PDB entry 4MIM | X-ray diffraction, 2.65 A resolution | chains C and D of the 4 polymer chains in the assembly

== Chain C (and D) ==
Protein: Pyruvate carboxylase
Organism: Rhizobium etli
Notes: EC 6.4.1.1; fragment: carboxyl transferase domain; chain D of this document is another copy of the same molecule, construct and numbering; everything in this record applies to it too
Reference sequence: Q2K340 (Q2K340_RHIEC); residues 465-1067 here = UniProt positions 465-1067
Amino-acid sequence (632 residues; each row starts with the number of its first residue):
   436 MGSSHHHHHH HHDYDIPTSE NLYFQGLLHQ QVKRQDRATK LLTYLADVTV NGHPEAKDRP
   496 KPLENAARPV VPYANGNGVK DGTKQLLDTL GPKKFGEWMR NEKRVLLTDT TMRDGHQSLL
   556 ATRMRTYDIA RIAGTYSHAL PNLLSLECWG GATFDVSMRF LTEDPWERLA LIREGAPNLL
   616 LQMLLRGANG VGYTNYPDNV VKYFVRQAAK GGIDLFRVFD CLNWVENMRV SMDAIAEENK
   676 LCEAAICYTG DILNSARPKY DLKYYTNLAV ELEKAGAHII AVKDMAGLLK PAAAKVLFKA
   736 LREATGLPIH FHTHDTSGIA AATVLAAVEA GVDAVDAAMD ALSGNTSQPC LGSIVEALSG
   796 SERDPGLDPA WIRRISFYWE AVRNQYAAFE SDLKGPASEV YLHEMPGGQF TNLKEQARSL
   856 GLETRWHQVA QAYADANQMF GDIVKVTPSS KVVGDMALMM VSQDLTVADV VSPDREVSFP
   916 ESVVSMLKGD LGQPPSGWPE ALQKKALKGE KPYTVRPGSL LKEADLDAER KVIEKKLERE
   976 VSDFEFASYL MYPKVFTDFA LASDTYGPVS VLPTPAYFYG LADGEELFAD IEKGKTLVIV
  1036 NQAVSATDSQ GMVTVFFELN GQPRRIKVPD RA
Unresolved in the structure: 436-470 (chain D: 436-470, 501-502, 509, 906, 944)
Sequence notes: expression tag (436-464)
Modified residues: Lys-718 (lysine nz-carboxylic acid; KCX)
Metal / ion sites: Mg2+: Met-534, Arg-535, Glu-537, Asp-768; Zn2+: Asp-549, Lys-718, His-747, His-749
Ligand contacts: Bromopyruvate (BPV): Arg-548, Asp-549, Gln-552, Gly-586, Ala-587, Leu-619, Arg-621, Phe-654, Lys-718, Val-881, Thr-882
Reported in the primary citation:
  - binding site for Bromopyruvate: Arg-621, Thr-882
  - post-translational modification sites: Lys-718
  - catalytic residues: Thr-882 (citing earlier work)
  - catalytic residues: Arg-548, Gln-552, Arg-621 (proposed by the authors, not directly observed)

== How chain C and chain D interact ==
Contacting residue pairs (53; chain C residue first):
  Lys-725(C) / Glu-791(D)  hydrogen bond (side chain-backbone)
  Lys-725(C) / Ala-792(D)
  Pro-726(C) / Leu-760(D)  hydrophobic
  Ser-752(C) / Cys-785(D)
  Ser-752(C) / Ser-788(D)  hydrogen bond (backbone-side chain)
  Gly-753(C) / Ala-756(D)
  Ile-754(C) / Ala-756(D)  hydrophobic
  Ile-754(C) / Ser-788(D)
  Ile-754(C) / Ala-792(D)  hydrophobic
  Ala-756(C) / Gly-753(D)
  Ala-756(C) / Ile-754(D)  hydrophobic
  Ala-757(C) / Ala-757(D)  hydrophobic
  Leu-760(C) / Pro-726(D)  hydrophobic
  Asp-775(C) / Pro-831(D)
  Asp-775(C) / Ala-832(D)
  Asp-775(C) / Ser-833(D)  hydrogen bond
  Ser-778(C) / Pro-831(D)
  Gly-779(C) / Pro-831(D)
  Cys-785(C) / Ser-752(D)
  Cys-785(C) / Pro-831(D)  hydrophobic
  Gly-787(C) / Ser-833(D)
  Ser-788(C) / Ser-752(D)  hydrogen bond (side chain-backbone)
  Ser-788(C) / Ile-754(D)
  Ser-788(C) / Ser-833(D)
  Glu-791(C) / Lys-725(D)
  Glu-791(C) / Tyr-836(D)
  Arg-808(C) / Ser-833(D)
  Arg-808(C) / Leu-837(D)
  Phe-812(C) / Glu-834(D)
  Phe-812(C) / His-862(D)
  Glu-815(C) / His-862(D)  salt bridge
  Arg-818(C) / Lys-829(D)
  Asn-819(C) / Lys-829(D)  hydrogen bond
  Glu-825(C) / Lys-829(D)
  Lys-829(C) / Arg-818(D)
  Lys-829(C) / Asn-819(D)
  Lys-829(C) / Glu-825(D)
  Pro-831(C) / Asp-775(D)
  Pro-831(C) / Ser-778(D)
  Pro-831(C) / Gly-779(D)
  Pro-831(C) / Cys-785(D)  hydrophobic
  Ala-832(C) / Asp-775(D)
  Ser-833(C) / Asp-775(D)  hydrogen bond
  Ser-833(C) / Gly-787(D)
  Ser-833(C) / Ser-788(D)
  Ser-833(C) / Arg-808(D)
  Glu-834(C) / Arg-808(D)
  Glu-834(C) / Phe-812(D)
  Tyr-836(C) / Ser-788(D)
  Tyr-836(C) / Glu-791(D)
  Leu-837(C) / Arg-808(D)
  His-862(C) / Phe-812(D)
  His-862(C) / Glu-815(D)  salt bridge
Other interface residues (no listed pair), chain C (33 interface residues in all): Asp-750, Ile-789, Ala-792, Gly-830
Other interface residues (no listed pair), chain D (31 interface residues in all): Ile-789

== Summary ==
33 residues of chain C and 31 residues of chain D are in contact, with 6 hydrogen bonds and 2 salt bridges.
Polar contacts include Glu-815(C)/His-862(D), Lys-725(C)/Glu-791(D) and Ser-752(C)/Ser-788(D). Chain C binds
Bromopyruvate. The paper reports catalytic residues Thr-882(C), Arg-548(C) and Gln-552(C) among others; a
binding site for Bromopyruvate at Arg-621(C) and Thr-882(C).
Chain C and chain D are both Pyruvate carboxylase (Rhizobium etli); the structure, Structure of the carboxyl
transferase domain from Rhizobium etli pyruvate carboxylase with 3-bromopyruvate, was determined by X-ray
diffraction (same publication as 4MFD and 4MFE).
